PDB entry 8EB5 | X-ray diffraction, 2.50 A resolution | chains A and D of the 3 polymer chains in the assembly

[Chain A]
Molecule: Hermes transposase BED domain
From: Musca domestica
UniProtKB: Q25442 (Q25442_MUSDO); residue numbers follow UniProt; this construct covers 1-78
Chain sequence (78 residues; row label = number of the first residue in the row):
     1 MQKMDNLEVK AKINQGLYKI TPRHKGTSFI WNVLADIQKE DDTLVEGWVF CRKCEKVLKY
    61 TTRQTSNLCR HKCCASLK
Disordered / not traced: 1-3, 78
Metal / ion sites: Zn2+: Cys-51, Cys-54, His-71, Cys-73
From the paper describing this entry:
  - Zn2+ coordination: Cys-51, Cys-54, His-71, Cys-73
  - binding site for Hermes transposon left-end subterminal repeats 1 and 2: Arg-63, Gln-64, Thr-65 to Arg-70
  - specificity-determining residues: Asn-67, Arg-70
  - conformationally variable residues (side-chain flip): Asn-67, Arg-70
  - contacts within the chain: Lys-59/Asn-67

[Chain D]
Molecule: Hermes transposon left-end subterminal repeats 1 and 2
Sequence (17 nucleotides; row label = number of the first residue in the row):
     1 AAATAAGCCA CTTGTTG

[How chain A and chain D interact]
Residue-residue contacts (17):
  Lys-56(A) with DC8(D), salt bridge to the phosphate
  Leu-58(A) with DC8(D), sugar contact; DC9(D), phosphate contact
  Lys-59(A) with DC9(D), hydrogen bond to the phosphate; DA10(D), salt bridge to the phosphate
  Thr-61(A) with DA10(D), phosphate contact
  Arg-63(A) with DA10(D), sugar contact; DC11(D), salt bridge to the phosphate; DT12(D), base contact
  Gln-64(A) with DC11(D), hydrogen bond to the base
  Asn-67(A) with DC9(D), base contact; DA10(D), hydrogen bond to the base
  Arg-70(A) with DC9(D), base contact; DA10(D), base contact
  His-71(A) with DC8(D), salt bridge to the phosphate
  Lys-72(A) with DG7(D), salt bridge to the phosphate; DC8(D), phosphate contact
Other interface residues (no listed pair), chain A (13 interface residues in all): Val-57, Ser-66, Leu-68

[Summary]
13 residues of chain A face 6 of chain D across their interface, with 3 hydrogen bonds and 5 salt bridges.
Polar contacts include Gln-64(A)/DC11(D), Asn-67(A)/DA10(D) and Lys-59(A)/DC9(D). From the paper: a binding
site for Hermes transposon left-end subterminal repeats 1 and 2 at Arg-63(A), Gln-64(A) and Thr-65(A); Zn2+
coordination by Cys-51(A), Cys-54(A) and His-71(A) among others.
Chain A is Hermes transposase BED domain (Musca domestica) and chain D is Hermes transposon left-end
subterminal repeats 1 and 2; the structure, Tandem of Hermes transposase BED domain in complex with the quasi
palindrome of its transposon left-end, was determined by X-ray diffraction (same publication as 8EDG and
8SJD).
